Entry 5L6M (X-ray diffraction, 1.90 A resolution); this record covers chains E and F of the 8 polymer chains in the assembly.

[Chain E]
Name: VapB family protein
Organism: Caulobacter crescentus (strain ATCC 19089 / CB15)
Reference sequence: Q9AC34 (Q9AC34_CAUCR); residue numbers follow UniProt; this construct covers 2-72
Sequence (78 residues; row label = number of the first residue in the row; numbers below 1 keep their minus sign (Met-5 is residue -5)):
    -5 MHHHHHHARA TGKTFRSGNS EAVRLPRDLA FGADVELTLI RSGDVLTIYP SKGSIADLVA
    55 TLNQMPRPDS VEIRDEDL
Not modelled in the structure: -5 to -2, 65-72
Sequence notes: initiating methionine (-5); expression tag (-4 to 1)

[Chain F]
Name: Ribonuclease VapC
Organism: Caulobacter crescentus (strain ATCC 19089 / CB15)
Notes: EC 3.1.-.-
Reference sequence: Q9AC35 (Q9AC35_CAUCR); residues 1-128 here = UniProt positions 1-128
Sequence (128 residues; each row starts with the number of its first residue):
     1 MAYVLDTNVA IHLRDGDPEV TTRVTALNGA ILLSIISRVE LEGGVYREAA QAGLRRSRLD
    61 VMLKVLPVLD FDGAAADEYR RIVESAGYSR RKVVDRMIAA QALAHRATFV TFNADDFRDI
   121 PGLSLLAW
Not modelled in the structure: 1

[How chain E and chain F interact]
Contacting residue pairs (38; chain E residue first):
  His1(E) - Asp70(F)  salt bridge
  His1(E) - Asp72(F)
  Arg3(E) - Ala74(F)
  Ile34(E) - Ala30(F)  hydrophobic
  Ser36(E) - Ala2(F)
  Val39(E) - Arg106(F)
  Thr41(E) - Ala2(F)
  Tyr43(E) - Ala30(F)  hydrophobic
  Tyr43(E) - Pro67(F)  hydrophobic
  Lys46(E) - Lys64(F)
  Lys46(E) - Val65(F)
  Gly47(E) - Val65(F)
  Ser48(E) - Val65(F)
  Ile49(E) - Val24(F)
  Ile49(E) - Ile31(F)  hydrophobic
  Leu52(E) - Val61(F)  hydrophobic
  Leu52(E) - Lys64(F)
  Leu52(E) - Val65(F)  hydrophobic
  Thr55(E) - Arg58(F)  hydrogen bond (backbone-side chain)
  Thr55(E) - Val61(F)
  Asn57(E) - Ser57(F)
  Asn57(E) - Arg58(F)
  Gln58(E) - Leu54(F)
  Gln58(E) - Arg58(F)
  Met59(E) - Gly16(F)
  Met59(E) - Leu54(F)
  Pro60(E) - Asp15(F)
  Pro60(E) - Gln51(F)
  Pro60(E) - Leu54(F)
  Pro60(E) - Arg55(F)
  Pro60(E) - Arg58(F)
  Arg61(E) - Gln51(F)  hydrogen bond (backbone-side chain)
  Pro62(E) - Gln51(F)
  Pro62(E) - Arg55(F)
  Ser64(E) - Ile11(F)
  Ser64(E) - His12(F)
  Ser64(E) - Asp15(F)
  Ser64(E) - Arg55(F)
Also at the interface, not in a pair above, chain F (27 interface residues in all): Thr25, Leu27, Gly29, Leu32, Leu66, His105

[In short]
The interface between chain E and chain F involves 20 residues on one side and 27 on the other; the contacts
include 2 hydrogen bonds and 1 salt bridge. Polar pairs include His1(E)-Asp70(F), Thr55(E)-Arg58(F) and
Arg61(E)-Gln51(F).
Chain E is VapB family protein and chain F is Ribonuclease VapC, both from Caulobacter crescentus (strain ATCC
19089 / CB15); the structure, Structure of Caulobacter crescentus VapBC1 (VapB1deltaC:VapC1 form), was
determined by X-ray diffraction together with 5K8J and 5L6L from the same study.
